Entry 3OYD (X-ray diffraction, 2.54 A resolution); this record covers chains A and C of the 4 polymer chains in the assembly.

[Chain A]
Protein: PFV integrase
From: Human spumaretrovirus
Notes: fragment: to 1143
UniProt: P14350 (POL_FOAMV); residues 1-392 here correspond to UniProt positions 752-1143 (UniProt number = residue number + 751)
Sequence (395 residues; numbered -2 to 392; the number before each row is that of its first residue; numbers below 1 keep their minus sign (Gly-2 is residue -2)):
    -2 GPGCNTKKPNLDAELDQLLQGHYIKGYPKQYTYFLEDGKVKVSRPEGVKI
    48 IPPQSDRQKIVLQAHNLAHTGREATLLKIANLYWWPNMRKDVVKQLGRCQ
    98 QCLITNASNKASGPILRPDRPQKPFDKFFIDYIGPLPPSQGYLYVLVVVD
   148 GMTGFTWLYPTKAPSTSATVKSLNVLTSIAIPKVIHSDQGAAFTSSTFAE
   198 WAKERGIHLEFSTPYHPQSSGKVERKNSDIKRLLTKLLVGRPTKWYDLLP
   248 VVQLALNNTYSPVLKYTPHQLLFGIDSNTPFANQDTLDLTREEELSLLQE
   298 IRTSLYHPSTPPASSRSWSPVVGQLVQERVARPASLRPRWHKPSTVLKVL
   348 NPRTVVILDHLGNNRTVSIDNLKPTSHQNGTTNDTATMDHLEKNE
Disordered / not traced: -2 to 7, 376-392
Differences from the reference sequence: expression tag (-2 to 0); variant Ser217 (Gly968 in P14350), Gly218 (Ser969 in P14350)
Metal / ion sites: Zn2+: His62, His66, Cys96, Cys99; Mg2+ site 1: Asp128, Asp185 (together with magnesium); Mg2+ site 2: Asp128, Glu221 (together with magnesium)
Ligand contacts: magnesium (ZZV; N-[7-(4-fluorobenzyl)-9-hydroxy-8-oxo-7,8-dihydro-6H-pyrrolo[3,4-g]quinolin-5-yl]-N-methylmethanesulfonamide): Asp128, Tyr129, Asp185, Gly187, Tyr212, His213, Pro214, Gln215, Glu221
UniProt features mapped onto this chain:
  - binding site (Mg(2+)): Asp123, Asp185
From the paper describing this entry:
  - mutagenesis - S217Q, N224H: decreased catalytic activity
  - mutagenesis - S217H: increased catalytic activity

[Chain C]
Molecule: 19-nt DNA strand
Sequence (19 nucleotides; numbered 1 to 19; the number before each row is that of its first residue):
     1 ATTGTCATGGAATTTCGCA

[Interface between chain A and chain C]
Pairs across the interface - 43 pairs, chain A then chain C:
  Ile112(A) - DG4(C)  phosphate contact
  Ile112(A) - DT5(C)  base contact
  Leu113(A) - DT3(C)  base contact
  Leu113(A) - DG4(C)  hydrogen bond to the phosphate
  Arg114(A) - DG4(C)  sugar contact
  Arg114(A) - DT5(C)  salt bridge to the phosphate
  Pro115(A) - DT3(C)  base contact
  Pro115(A) - DG4(C)  phosphate contact
  Pro115(A) - DT5(C)  phosphate contact
  Lys124(A) - DT3(C)  base contact
  His183(A) - DT3(C)  salt bridge to the phosphate
  Glu207(A) - DT2(C)  phosphate contact
  Glu207(A) - DT3(C)  base contact
  Phe208(A) - DT2(C)  sugar contact
  Ser209(A) - DT3(C)  phosphate contact
  Thr210(A) - DT2(C)  phosphate contact
  Thr210(A) - DT3(C)  hydrogen bond to the phosphate
  His213(A) - DG4(C)  salt bridge to the phosphate
  Gln215(A) - DG4(C)  sugar contact
  Ser216(A) - DT3(C)  hydrogen bond to the phosphate
  Gly218(A) - DG4(C)  hydrogen bond to the base
  Gly218(A) - DT5(C)  sugar contact
  Lys219(A) - DT5(C)  sugar contact
  Lys219(A) - DC6(C)  salt bridge to the phosphate
  Glu221(A) - DG4(C)  base contact
  Arg222(A) - DG4(C)  base contact
  Arg222(A) - DT5(C)  hydrogen bond to the base
  Arg222(A) - DC6(C)  hydrogen bond to the base
  Arg222(A) - DA7(C)  hydrogen bond to the sugar
  Asp226(A) - DA7(C)  sugar contact
  Arg229(A) - DA7(C)  hydrogen bond to the phosphate
  Arg229(A) - DT8(C)  salt bridge to the phosphate
  Ser258(A) - DA7(C)  hydrogen bond to the phosphate
  Pro259(A) - DA7(C)  phosphate contact
  Pro259(A) - DT8(C)  base contact
  Lys345(A) - DA1(C)  base contact
  Leu347(A) - DA1(C)  base contact
  Leu347(A) - DT2(C)  base contact
  Asn348(A) - DT2(C)  hydrogen bond to the base
  Asn348(A) - DT3(C)  hydrogen bond to the sugar
  Arg350(A) - DG4(C)  salt bridge to the phosphate
  Thr351(A) - DT3(C)  sugar contact
  Thr363(A) - DA1(C)  base contact
Interface residues without a listed pair, chain A (32 interface residues in all): Arg117, His205, Leu206, Lys233, Val353

[Summary]
32 residues of chain A and 8 residues of chain C are in contact, with 11 hydrogen bonds and 6 salt bridges.
Polar pairs include Gly218(A)-DG4(C), Arg222(A)-DT5(C) and Arg222(A)-DC6(C). Chain A binds magnesium. The
paper reports that S217Q and N224H of chain A reduce catalytic activity; S217H of chain A increases catalytic
activity.
Here chain A is PFV integrase (Human spumaretrovirus) and chain C is a 19-nt DNA strand. Entry 3OYD (Crystal
structure of the Prototype Foamy Virus (PFV) intasome in complex with magnesium and the INSTI ...) was
determined by X-ray diffraction, deposited together with 3OYA, 3OYB, 3OYC, 3OYE, 3OYF, 3OYG and 4 further
entries.
